PDB entry 7BEK | X-ray diffraction, 2.04 A resolution | chains H and L of the 3 polymer chains in the assembly

== Chain H ==
Molecule: COVOX-158 heavy chain
From: Homo sapiens
Sequence (222 residues; row label = number of the first residue in the row):
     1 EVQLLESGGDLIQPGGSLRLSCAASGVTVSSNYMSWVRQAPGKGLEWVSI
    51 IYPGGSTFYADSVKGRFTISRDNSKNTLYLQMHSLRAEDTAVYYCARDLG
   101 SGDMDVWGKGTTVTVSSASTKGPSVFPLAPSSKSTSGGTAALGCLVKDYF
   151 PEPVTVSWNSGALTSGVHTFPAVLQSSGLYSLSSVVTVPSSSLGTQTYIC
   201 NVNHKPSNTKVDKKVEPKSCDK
Disordered / not traced: 221-222
Disulfides: Cys22-Cys95, Cys144-Cys200

== Chain L ==
Molecule: COVOX-158 light chain
From: Homo sapiens
Sequence (214 residues; each row starts with the number of its first residue):
     1 DIVMTQSPSFLSASVGDRVTITCRASQGISSYLAWYQQKPGKAPKLLIQA
    51 ASTLQSGVPSRFSGSGSGTEFTLTISSLQPEDFATYYCQQLNSYRYTFGQ
   101 GTKVEIKRTVAAPSVFIFPPSDEQLKSGTASVVCLLNNFYPREAKVQWKV
   151 DNALQSGNSQESVTEQDSKDSTYSLSSTLTLSKADYEKHKVYACEVTHQG
   201 LSSPVTKSFNRGEC
Disulfides: Cys23-Cys88, Cys134-Cys194

== How chain H and chain L interact ==
Contacting residue pairs - 67 pairs, chain H then chain L:
  Gln39(H) with Gln38(L), hydrogen bond; Tyr87(L), hydrogen bond
  Lys43(H) with Tyr87(L)
  Gly44(H) with Tyr87(L)
  Leu45(H) with Pro44(L), hydrophobic; Tyr87(L), hydrophobic; Phe98(L)
  Trp47(H) with Arg95(L); Tyr96(L), hydrophobic
  Ile50(H) with Tyr96(L)
  Asp61(H) with Arg95(L), salt bridge
  Tyr94(H) with Gln38(L); Lys42(L); Ala43(L), hydrophobic
  Asp98(H) with Tyr96(L)
  Ser101(H) with Leu91(L); Asn92(L), hydrogen bond (backbone-backbone)
  Gly102(H) with Tyr36(L), hydrogen bond (backbone-side chain); Gln89(L), hydrogen bond (backbone-side chain); Leu91(L)
  Asp103(H) with Tyr36(L); Gln49(L); Leu91(L)
  Met104(H) with Tyr36(L), hydrogen bond (backbone-side chain); Leu46(L); Gln89(L); Phe98(L), hydrophobic
  Asp105(H) with Leu46(L)
  Trp107(H) with Tyr36(L), hydrophobic; Ala43(L), hydrophobic; Pro44(L)
  Gly108(H) with Ala43(L)
  Phe126(H) with Ser121(L); Glu123(L); Gln124(L)
  Pro127(H) with Ser121(L)
  Leu128(H) with Phe118(L), hydrophobic; Val133(L), hydrophobic
  Ala129(H) with Phe118(L)
  Ser132(H) with Cys214(L), hydrogen bond (side chain-backbone)
  Ala141(H) with Phe116(L), hydrophobic; Phe118(L); Leu135(L), hydrophobic
  Leu145(H) with Ser131(L)
  Lys147(H) with Gln124(L); Ser131(L)
  His168(H) with Asn137(L); Asn138(L), hydrogen bond; Ser174(L), hydrogen bond
  Phe170(H) with Leu135(L), hydrophobic; Ser162(L); Thr164(L); Ser174(L); Leu175(L); Ser176(L)
  Pro171(H) with Ser162(L), hydrogen bond (backbone-side chain); Val163(L)
  Val173(H) with Gln160(L); Glu161(L)
  Leu174(H) with Gln160(L), hydrogen bond (backbone-side chain)
  Gln175(H) with Gln160(L)
  Ser183(H) with Ser176(L), hydrogen bond
  Val185(H) with Leu135(L), hydrophobic
  Thr187(H) with Asn137(L)
  Lys213(H) with Glu123(L), salt bridge
  Lys218(H) with Asp122(L), salt bridge
  Cys220(H) with Cys214(L), disulfide
Interface residues without a listed pair, chain H (45 interface residues in all): Val37, Glu46, Tyr52, Leu99, Val125, Thr139, Ala140, Leu142, Thr169
Interface residues without a listed pair, chain L (39 interface residues in all): Ala34, Gln55, Tyr94, Thr129, Asp167
Cross-chain cystine bridges: Cys220(H)-Cys214(L)

== Overview ==
The interface between chain H and chain L involves 45 residues on one side and 39 on the other; the contacts
include 1 disulfide bond, 12 hydrogen bonds and 3 salt bridges. Polar pairs include Asp61(H)-Arg95(L),
Lys213(H)-Glu123(L) and Lys218(H)-Asp122(L).
Chain H is COVOX-158 heavy chain and chain L is COVOX-158 light chain, both from Homo sapiens; the structure,
Crystal structure of the receptor binding domain of SARS-CoV-2 Spike glycoprotein in complex with COVOX-158
Fab ..., was determined by X-ray diffraction, deposited together with 7BEH, 7BEJ, 7ND3, 7ND4, 7ND6 and 7ND7.
